PDB entry 1DWX | X-ray diffraction, 2.60 A resolution | chain A

[Chain A]
Name: Nitric oxide synthase
Source organism: Mus musculus
Notes: EC 1.14.13.39; fragment: oxygenase domain 65-498
UniProtKB: P29477 (NOS2_MOUSE); residues 77-496 here = UniProt positions 77-496
Amino-acid sequence (420 residues; each row starts with the number of its first residue):
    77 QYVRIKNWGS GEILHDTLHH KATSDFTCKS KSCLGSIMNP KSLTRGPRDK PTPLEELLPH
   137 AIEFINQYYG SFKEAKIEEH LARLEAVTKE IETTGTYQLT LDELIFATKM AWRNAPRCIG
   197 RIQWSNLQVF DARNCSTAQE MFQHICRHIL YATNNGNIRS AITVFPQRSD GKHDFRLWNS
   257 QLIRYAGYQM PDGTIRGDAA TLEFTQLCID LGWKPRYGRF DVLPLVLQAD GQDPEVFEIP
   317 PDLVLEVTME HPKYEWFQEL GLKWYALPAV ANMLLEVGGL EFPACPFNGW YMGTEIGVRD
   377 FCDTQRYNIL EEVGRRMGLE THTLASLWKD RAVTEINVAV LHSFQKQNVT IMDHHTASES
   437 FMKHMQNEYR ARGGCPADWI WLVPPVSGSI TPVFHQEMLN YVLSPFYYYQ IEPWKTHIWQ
Disordered / not traced: 102-107
Bound ions: heme Fe near Cys194 (its only coordinating residue here)
Ligand contacts:
  - tetrahydrobiopterin (H4B): Trp84, Ser112, Met114, Arg375, Trp455, Ile456, Trp457, Phe470, His471, Gln472, Glu473
  - N-omega-hydroxy-L-arginine (HAR): Gln257, Trp340, Tyr341, Pro344, Val346, Asn364, Gly365, Trp366, Tyr367, Glu371, Asp376
  - heme (HEM): Trp188, Ala191, Arg193, Cys194, Ile195, Gly196, Gln199, Leu203, Ser236, Met349, Phe363, Asn364, Gly365, Trp366, Met368, Glu371, Trp457, Tyr483, Tyr485
Swiss-Prot annotation at these positions:
  - binding site (Zn(2+)): Cys104, Cys109
  - binding site ((6R)-L-erythro-5,6,7,8-tetrahydrobiopterin): Ser112, Arg375, Ile456, Trp457, Phe470
  - binding site (heme b): Cys194, Tyr485
  - binding site (L-arginine): Gln257, Trp366, Tyr367, Glu371
  - natural variant: Cys211 (C211R: In strain: NOD/LtJ)

[Overview]
Ligands of chain A: heme, tetrahydrobiopterin and N-omega-hydroxy-L-arginine. UniProt lists Zn2+-binding
residues Cys104 and Cys109, 5 (6R)-L-erythro-5,6,7,8-tetrahydrobiopterin-binding residues, heme b-binding
residues Cys194 and Tyr485 and 4 L-arginine-binding residues.
Chain A is Nitric oxide synthase (Mus musculus); the structure, MURINE INDUCIBLE NITRIC OXIDE SYNTHASE
OXYGENASE DIMER N-hydroxyarginine and tetrahydrobiopterin, was determined by X-ray diffraction together with
1DWV and 1DWW from the same study.
